Entry 7NGA (electron microscopy, 3.90 A resolution); this record covers chains X and A of the 3 polymer chains in the assembly.

# Chain X
Molecule: 15-nt RNA strand
Sequence (15 nucleotides; row label = number of the first residue in the row):
     1 CGUCAUGCGC AUGGA

# Chain A
Name: Interferon-induced helicase C domain-containing protein 1
Source organism: Mus musculus
Notes: EC 3.6.4.13
UniProtKB: Q8R5F7 (IFIH1_MOUSE); residues 1-1025 here = UniProt positions 1-1025
Amino-acid sequence (1025 residues; row label = number of the first residue in the row):
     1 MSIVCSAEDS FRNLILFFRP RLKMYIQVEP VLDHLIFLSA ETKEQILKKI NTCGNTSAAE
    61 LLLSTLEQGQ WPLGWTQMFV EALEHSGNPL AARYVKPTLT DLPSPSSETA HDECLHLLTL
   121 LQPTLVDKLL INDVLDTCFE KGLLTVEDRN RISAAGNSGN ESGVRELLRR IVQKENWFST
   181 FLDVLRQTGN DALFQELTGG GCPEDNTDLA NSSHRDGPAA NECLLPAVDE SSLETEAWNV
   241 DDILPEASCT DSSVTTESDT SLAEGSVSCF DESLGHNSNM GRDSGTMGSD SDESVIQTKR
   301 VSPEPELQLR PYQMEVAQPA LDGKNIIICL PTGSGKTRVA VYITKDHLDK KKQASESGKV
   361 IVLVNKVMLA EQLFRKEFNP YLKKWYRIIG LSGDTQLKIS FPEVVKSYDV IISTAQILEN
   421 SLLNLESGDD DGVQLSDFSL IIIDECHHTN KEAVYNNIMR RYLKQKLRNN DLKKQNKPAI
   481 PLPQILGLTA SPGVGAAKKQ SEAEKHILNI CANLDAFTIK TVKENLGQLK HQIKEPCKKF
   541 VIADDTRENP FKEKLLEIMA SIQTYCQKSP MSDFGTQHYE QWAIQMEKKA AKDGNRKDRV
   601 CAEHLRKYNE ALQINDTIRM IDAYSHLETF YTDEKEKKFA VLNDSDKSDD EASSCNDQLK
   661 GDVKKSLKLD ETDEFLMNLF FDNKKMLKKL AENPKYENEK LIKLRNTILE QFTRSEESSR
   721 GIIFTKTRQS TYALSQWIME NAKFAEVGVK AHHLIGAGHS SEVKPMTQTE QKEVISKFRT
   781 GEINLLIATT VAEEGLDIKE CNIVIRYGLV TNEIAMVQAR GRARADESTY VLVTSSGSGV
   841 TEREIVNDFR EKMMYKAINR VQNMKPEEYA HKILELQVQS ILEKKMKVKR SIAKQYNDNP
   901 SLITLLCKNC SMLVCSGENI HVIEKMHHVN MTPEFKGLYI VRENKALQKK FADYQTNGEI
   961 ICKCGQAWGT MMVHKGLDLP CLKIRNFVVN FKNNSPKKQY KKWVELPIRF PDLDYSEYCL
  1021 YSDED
Unresolved in the structure: 1-305, 544-548, 644-668, 696-698, 717-718, 812-822, 835-842, 946-956, 1021-1025
Metal / ion sites: Zn2+: Cys-907, Cys-910, Cys-962, Cys-964
Residues lining bound ligands: ADP (adenosine-5'-diphosphate): Gln-308, Leu-309, Arg-310, Gln-313, Pro-331, Thr-332, Gly-333, Ser-334, Gly-335, Lys-336, Thr-337, Arg-338, Lys-799
What the authors report for this chain:
  - conformationally variable residues (order/disorder transition): Val-810 to Glu-827
  - disease-associated variants - M854K: decreased stability (proposed by the authors, not directly observed)
  - mutagenesis - S491A/M854K, E813A/M854K: abolished catalytic activity
  - mutagenesis - S491A/E813A/M854K: increased catalytic activity
  - disease-associated variants - M854K: abolished catalytic activity
  - disease-associated variants - M854K (19-fold): increased signaling in response to without poly(I:C) stimulation
  - disease-associated variants - M854K: increased signaling in response to with poly(I:C) stimulation
  - disease-associated variants - M854K: increased binding to Alu(+):Alu(-) dsRNA
  - disease-associated variants - M854K: unchanged binding to Alu(+) ssRNA
  - mutagenesis - H871A/E875A: increased signaling in response to without poly(I:C) stimulation
  - mutagenesis - D848K/F849A/R850E: abolished signaling

# Chain X / chain A interface
Residue-residue contacts (45):
  G2(X) / Gln-581(A)  base contact
  G2(X) / Lys-588(A)  hydrogen bond to the phosphate
  U3(X) / Gln-581(A)  base contact
  U3(X) / Ile-584(A)  phosphate contact
  U3(X) / Lys-588(A)  sugar contact
  U3(X) / Lys-1001(A)  salt bridge to the phosphate
  C4(X) / Ile-584(A)  sugar contact
  C4(X) / Arg-606(A)  sugar contact
  C4(X) / Lys-1001(A)  salt bridge to the phosphate
  A5(X) / Lys-726(A)  sugar contact
  A5(X) / Thr-727(A)  sugar contact
  U6(X) / Lys-726(A)  sugar contact
  U6(X) / Thr-727(A)  sugar contact
  U6(X) / Arg-728(A)  hydrogen bond to the phosphate
  U6(X) / Ser-761(A)  hydrogen bond to the phosphate
  U6(X) / Thr-789(A)  hydrogen bond to the sugar
  U6(X) / Thr-790(A)  hydrogen bond to the sugar
  G7(X) / Arg-728(A)  salt bridge to the phosphate
  G7(X) / Ile-755(A)  phosphate contact
  G7(X) / Gly-756(A)  hydrogen bond to the phosphate
  G7(X) / Thr-789(A)  sugar contact
  G7(X) / Thr-790(A)  sugar contact
  G7(X) / Val-791(A)  sugar contact
  C8(X) / Asn-365(A)  hydrogen bond to the sugar
  C8(X) / Lys-366(A)  phosphate contact
  C8(X) / Gly-756(A)  phosphate contact
  C8(X) / Ala-757(A)  hydrogen bond to the phosphate
  C8(X) / Gln-768(A)  phosphate contact
  G9(X) / Asn-365(A)  sugar contact
  G9(X) / Val-367(A)  hydrogen bond to the phosphate
  G9(X) / Thr-414(A)  phosphate contact
  G9(X) / Gln-416(A)  sugar contact
  C10(X) / Gly-393(A)  hydrogen bond to the phosphate
  C10(X) / Gln-416(A)  sugar contact
  C10(X) / Ile-417(A)  phosphate contact
  C10(X) / Asn-420(A)  hydrogen bond to the sugar
  A11(X) / Gly-393(A)  phosphate contact
  A11(X) / Ile-417(A)  phosphate contact
  U12(X) / Glu-924(A)  sugar contact
  U12(X) / Met-926(A)  sugar contact
  G13(X) / Glu-924(A)  sugar contact
  G13(X) / Val-973(A)  sugar contact
  G13(X) / His-974(A)  sugar contact
  G13(X) / Lys-975(A)  phosphate contact
  G14(X) / Lys-975(A)  salt bridge to the phosphate
Other interface residues (no listed pair), chain A (33 interface residues in all): Ser-392, Asp-394, Gly-758, Gln-771

# In short
13 residues of chain X and 33 residues of chain A are in contact, with 11 hydrogen bonds and 4 salt bridges.
Among the polar pairs are U6(X)/Thr-789(A), U6(X)/Thr-790(A) and C8(X)/Asn-365(A). The paper reports that
S491A/M854K, E813A/M854K and M854K of chain A abolish catalytic activity; conformational variability at
Val-810(A); 6 substitutions were tested in all.
Chain X is a 15-nt RNA strand and chain A is Interferon-induced helicase C domain-containing protein 1 (Mus
musculus); the structure, CryoEM structure of the MDA5-dsRNA filament in complex with ADP with 88-degree
helical twist, was determined by electron microscopy (same publication as 7BKP, 7BKQ, 7NIC and 7NIQ).
